Entry 6OER (electron microscopy, 3.29 A resolution); this record covers chains C and G of the 9 polymer chains in the assembly.

# Chain C
Protein: V(D)J recombination-activating protein 1
Organism: Mus musculus
Notes: EC 3.1.-.-, 2.3.2.27
Reference sequence: P15919 (RAG1_MOUSE); residues 1-1040 here = UniProt positions 1-1040
Amino-acid sequence (1040 residues; each row starts with the number of its first residue):
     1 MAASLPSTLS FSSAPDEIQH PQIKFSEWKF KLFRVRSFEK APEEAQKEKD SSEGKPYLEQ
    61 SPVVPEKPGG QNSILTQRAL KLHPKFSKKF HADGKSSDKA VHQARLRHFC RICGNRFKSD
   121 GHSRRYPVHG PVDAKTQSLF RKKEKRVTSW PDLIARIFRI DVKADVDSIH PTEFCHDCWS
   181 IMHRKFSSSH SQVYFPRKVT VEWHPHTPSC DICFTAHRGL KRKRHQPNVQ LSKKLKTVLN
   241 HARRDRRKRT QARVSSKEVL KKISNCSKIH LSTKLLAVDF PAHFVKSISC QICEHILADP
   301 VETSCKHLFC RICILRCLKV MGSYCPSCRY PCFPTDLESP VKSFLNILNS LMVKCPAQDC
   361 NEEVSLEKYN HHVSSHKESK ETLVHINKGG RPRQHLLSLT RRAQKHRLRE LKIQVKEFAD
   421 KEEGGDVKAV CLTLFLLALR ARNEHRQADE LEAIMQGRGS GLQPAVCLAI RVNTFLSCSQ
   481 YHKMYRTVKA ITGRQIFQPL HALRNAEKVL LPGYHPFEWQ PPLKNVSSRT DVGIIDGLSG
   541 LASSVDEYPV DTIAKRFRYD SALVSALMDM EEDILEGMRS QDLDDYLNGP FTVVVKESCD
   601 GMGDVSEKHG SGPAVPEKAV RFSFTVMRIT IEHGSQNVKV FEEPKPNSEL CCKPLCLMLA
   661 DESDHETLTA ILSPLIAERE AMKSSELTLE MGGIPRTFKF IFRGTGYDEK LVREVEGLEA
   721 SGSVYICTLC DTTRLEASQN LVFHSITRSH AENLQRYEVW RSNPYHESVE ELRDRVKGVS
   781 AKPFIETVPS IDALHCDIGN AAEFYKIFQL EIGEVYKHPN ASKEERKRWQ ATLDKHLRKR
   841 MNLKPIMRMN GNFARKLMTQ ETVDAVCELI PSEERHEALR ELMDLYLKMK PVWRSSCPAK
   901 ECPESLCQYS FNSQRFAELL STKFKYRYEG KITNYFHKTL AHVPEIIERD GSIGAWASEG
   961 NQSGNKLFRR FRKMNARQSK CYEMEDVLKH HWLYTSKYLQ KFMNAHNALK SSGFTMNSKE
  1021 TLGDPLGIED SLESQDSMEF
Unresolved in the structure: 1-392, 1009-1040
Sequence notes: engineered mutation Gln962 (Glu in P15919)
Bound ions: Ca2+ site 1: Asp600, Asp708 (shared with 1 residue of chain J); Ca2+ site 2: Asp600, Gln962 (shared with 1 residue of chain J); Zn2+: Cys727, Cys730, His937, His942
Curated features (UniProtKB/Swiss-Prot):
  - zinc finger: Cys290 to Arg329 (RING-type), Leu351 to Lys380 (RAG1-type)
  - DNA-binding region: Gly389 to Gln456 (NBD)
  - binding site (Zn(2+)): Cys266, His270, Cys290, Cys293, His295, Cys305, His307, Cys310, Cys313, Cys325, Cys328, Cys355, Cys360, His372, His376
  - binding site (a divalent metal cation): Asp600, Asp708
  - site: Trp893 (Essential for DNA hairpin formation, participates in base-stacking interactions near the cleavage site)
  - cross-link: Lys233 (Glycyl lysine isopeptide (Lys-Gly) (interchain with G-Cter in ubiquitin))
  - mutagenesis: Lys233 (K233M: Abolishes autoubiquitination), His307 (H307A: Displays lower E3 ligase activity and affects the joining step of V(D)J recombination), Cys325 (C325G: Loss of E3 ligase activity and affects the joining step of V(D)J recombination), Arg391 (R391A: Defects in converting nicked products to hairpins; R391L: Impairs DNA-binding and hairpin formation while maintaining some nicking activity), Arg393 (R393A: Impairs DNA-binding and hairpin formation while maintaining some nicking activity), Arg401 (R401A: Allows robust hairpin activity), Arg402 (R402A: Defects in converting nicked products to hairpins), Lys405 (K405A: Reduced hairpin activity), His406 (H406A: Allows robust hairpin activity), Arg407 (R407A: Impairs DNA-binding and reduces hairpin formation without affecting nicking activity), Asn443 (N443A: Impairs DNA-binding; when associated with A-445), His445 (H445A: Impairs DNA-binding; when associated with A-443), 22 further mutagenesis entries in UniProt
What the authors report for this chain:
  - mutagenesis - R848A: increased catalytic activity
  - catalytic residues: Asp600, Asp708
  - mutagenesis - E962Q: abolished catalytic activity (citing earlier work)

# Chain G
Molecule: 61-nt DNA strand
Sequence (61 nucleotides; numbered 1 to 61; the number before each row is that of its first residue):
     1 CGGGTTTTTG TCTGGCTTCA CACTTGATTT GCATCACTGT TTAAGACAGG CCAGATCCAG
    61 G
Unresolved in the structure: 58-61

# Interface between chain C and chain G
Residue-residue contacts (11; chain C residue first):
  Asn443(C) - DT17(G)  sugar contact
  Asn443(C) - DT18(G)  sugar contact
  Ala720(C) - DG45(G)  phosphate contact
  Gly722(C) - DA46(G)  sugar contact
  Ser723(C) - DA46(G)  phosphate contact
  Ser723(C) - DC47(G)  phosphate contact
  Val724(C) - DC47(G)  hydrogen bond to the phosphate
  Arg773(C) - DC47(G)  salt bridge to the phosphate
  Met847(C) - DT41(G)  base contact
  Arg848(C) - DT41(G)  base contact
  Asn850(C) - DG39(G)  hydrogen bond to the base
Also at the interface, not in a pair above, chain C (10 interface residues in all): Glu444
Also at the interface, not in a pair above, chain G (8 interface residues in all): DC19

# Overview
Chain C and chain G form an interface of 10 and 8 residues respectively, with 2 hydrogen bonds and 1 salt
bridge. Polar pairs include Asn850(C)-DG39(G), Val724(C)-DC47(G) and Arg773(C)-DC47(G). The paper reports
catalytic residues Asp600(C) and Asp708(C); R848A of chain C increases catalytic activity.
Chain C is V(D)J recombination-activating protein 1 (Mus musculus) and chain G is a 61-nt DNA strand; the
structure, Cryo-EM structure of mouse RAG1/2 NFC complex (DNA2), was determined by electron microscopy
together with 6OEM, 6OEN, 6OEO, 6OEP, 6OEQ and 6V0V from the same study.
